1NA3 - chain A; structure by X-ray diffraction, 1.55 A resolution.

Chain A:
Protein: designed protein CTPR2
Sequence (91 residues; numbered -4 to 86; the number before each row is that of its first residue; numbers below 1 keep their minus sign (Gly-4 is residue -4)):
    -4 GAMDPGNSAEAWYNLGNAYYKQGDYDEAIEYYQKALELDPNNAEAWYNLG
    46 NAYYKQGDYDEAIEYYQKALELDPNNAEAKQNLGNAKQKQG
Disordered / not traced: -4 to 0
Residues lining bound ligands: 1-methylethyl 1-thio-galactoside (IPT; 1-methylethyl 1-thio-beta-D-galactopyranoside): Tyr15, Asn46, Tyr49, Lys50, Tyr61, Asn77

Overview:
Chain A binds 1-methylethyl 1-thio-galactoside.
Chain A is designed protein CTPR2; the structure, Design of Stable alpha-Helical Arrays from an Idealized TPR
Motif, was determined by X-ray diffraction together with 1NA0 from the same study.
